Entry 6NYL (electron microscopy, 3.70 A resolution); this record covers chains A and F of the 12 polymer chains in the assembly.

== Chain A (and F) ==
Protein: Vacuolating cytotoxin autotransporter
Source organism: Helicobacter pylori
Notes: chain F of this document is another copy of the same molecule, construct and numbering; everything in this record applies to it too
Reference sequence: Q48245 (VACA2_HELPX); residues 1-821 here correspond to UniProt positions 34-854 (UniProt number = residue number + 33)
Amino-acid sequence (821 residues; row label = number of the first residue in the row):
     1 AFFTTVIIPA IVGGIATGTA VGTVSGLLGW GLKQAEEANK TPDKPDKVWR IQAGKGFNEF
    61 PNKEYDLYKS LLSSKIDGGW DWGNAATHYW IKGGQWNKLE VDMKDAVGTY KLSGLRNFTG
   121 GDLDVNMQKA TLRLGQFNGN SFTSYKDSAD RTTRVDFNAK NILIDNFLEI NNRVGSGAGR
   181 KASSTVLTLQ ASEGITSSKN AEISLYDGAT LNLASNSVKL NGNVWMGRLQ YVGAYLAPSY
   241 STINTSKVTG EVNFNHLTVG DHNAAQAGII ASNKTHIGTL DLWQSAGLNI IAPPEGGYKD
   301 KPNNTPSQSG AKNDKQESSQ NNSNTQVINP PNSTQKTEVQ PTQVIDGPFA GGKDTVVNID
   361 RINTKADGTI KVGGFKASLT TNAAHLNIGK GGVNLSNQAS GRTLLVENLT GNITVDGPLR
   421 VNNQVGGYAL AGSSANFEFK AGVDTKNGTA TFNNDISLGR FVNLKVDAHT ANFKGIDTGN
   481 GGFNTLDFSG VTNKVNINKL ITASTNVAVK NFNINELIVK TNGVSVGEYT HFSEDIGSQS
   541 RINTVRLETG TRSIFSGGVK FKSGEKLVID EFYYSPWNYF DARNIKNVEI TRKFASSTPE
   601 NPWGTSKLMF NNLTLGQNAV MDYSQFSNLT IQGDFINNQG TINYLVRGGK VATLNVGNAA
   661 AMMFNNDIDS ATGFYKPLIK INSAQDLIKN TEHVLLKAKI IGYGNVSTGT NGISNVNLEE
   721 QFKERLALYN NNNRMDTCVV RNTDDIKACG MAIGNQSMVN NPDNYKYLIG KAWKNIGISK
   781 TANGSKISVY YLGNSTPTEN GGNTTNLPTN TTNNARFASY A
Not modelled in the structure: 1-26, 300-334, 812-821
Disulfide bonds: C738-C749

== Chain A / chain F interface ==
Pairs across the interface (42):
  K44(A) - T337(F)
  P45(A) - T337(F)
  D46(A) - K336(F)
  D46(A) - T337(F)
  D46(A) - E338(F)
  K47(A) - E338(F)  salt bridge
  K47(A) - Q340(F)
  V48(A) - E338(F)  hydrogen bond (backbone-backbone)
  V48(A) - Q340(F)  hydrogen bond (backbone-backbone)
  W49(A) - Q340(F)
  R50(A) - V339(F)
  R50(A) - Q340(F)  hydrogen bond (side chain-backbone)
  R50(A) - P341(F)
  R50(A) - T342(F)  hydrogen bond
  R50(A) - Q343(F)  hydrogen bond (backbone-backbone)
  I51(A) - Q343(F)
  I51(A) - I345(F)  hydrophobic
  Q52(A) - T342(F)
  Q52(A) - Q343(F)  hydrogen bond (backbone-backbone)
  Q52(A) - V344(F)
  Q52(A) - I345(F)  hydrogen bond (backbone-backbone)
  A53(A) - I345(F)
  G54(A) - I345(F)  hydrogen bond (backbone-backbone)
  G54(A) - D346(F)
  K55(A) - P294(F)
  K55(A) - D346(F)  hydrogen bond (backbone-side chain)
  K55(A) - G347(F)  hydrogen bond (backbone-backbone)
  G56(A) - G347(F)
  G56(A) - P348(F)
  G56(A) - F349(F)
  F57(A) - D346(F)
  F57(A) - G347(F)
  E59(A) - F349(F)
  E59(A) - A350(F)
  F60(A) - P348(F)
  F60(A) - D444(F)
  K63(A) - D444(F)
  K69(A) - L32(F)
  S70(A) - L32(F)
  L71(A) - I345(F)  hydrophobic
  S73(A) - L28(F)
  K75(A) - Q343(F)  hydrogen bond
Interface residues without a listed pair, chain A (23 interface residues in all): S74
Interface residues without a listed pair, chain F (23 interface residues in all): L27, E36, Q335, T410

== In short ==
Chain A and chain F each contribute 23 residues to their interface, with 11 hydrogen bonds and 1 salt bridge.
Among the polar pairs are K47(A)-E338(F), R50(A)-Q340(F) and R50(A)-T342(F).
Both chains are Vacuolating cytotoxin autotransporter (Helicobacter pylori). Entry 6NYL (Helicobacter pylori
Vacuolating Cytotoxin A Oligomeric Assembly 2c (OA-2c)) was determined by electron microscopy together with
6NYF, 6NYG, 6NYJ, 6NYM and 6NYN from the same study.
